7SZ6 - chains k and j of the 11 polymer chains in the assembly; structure by electron microscopy, 6.24 A resolution (low resolution: residue-level contacts below are approximate; hydrogen-bond / salt-bridge calls are withheld).

[Chain k (and j)]
Molecule: Portal protein
From: Pseudomonas virus PaP3
Notes: chain j of this document is another copy of the same molecule, construct and numbering; everything in this record applies to it too
UniProtKB: Q8H9R8 (Q8H9R8_9CAUD); numbering as in UniProt (aligned over 1-705)
Sequence (705 residues; numbered 1 to 705; the number before each row is that of its first residue):
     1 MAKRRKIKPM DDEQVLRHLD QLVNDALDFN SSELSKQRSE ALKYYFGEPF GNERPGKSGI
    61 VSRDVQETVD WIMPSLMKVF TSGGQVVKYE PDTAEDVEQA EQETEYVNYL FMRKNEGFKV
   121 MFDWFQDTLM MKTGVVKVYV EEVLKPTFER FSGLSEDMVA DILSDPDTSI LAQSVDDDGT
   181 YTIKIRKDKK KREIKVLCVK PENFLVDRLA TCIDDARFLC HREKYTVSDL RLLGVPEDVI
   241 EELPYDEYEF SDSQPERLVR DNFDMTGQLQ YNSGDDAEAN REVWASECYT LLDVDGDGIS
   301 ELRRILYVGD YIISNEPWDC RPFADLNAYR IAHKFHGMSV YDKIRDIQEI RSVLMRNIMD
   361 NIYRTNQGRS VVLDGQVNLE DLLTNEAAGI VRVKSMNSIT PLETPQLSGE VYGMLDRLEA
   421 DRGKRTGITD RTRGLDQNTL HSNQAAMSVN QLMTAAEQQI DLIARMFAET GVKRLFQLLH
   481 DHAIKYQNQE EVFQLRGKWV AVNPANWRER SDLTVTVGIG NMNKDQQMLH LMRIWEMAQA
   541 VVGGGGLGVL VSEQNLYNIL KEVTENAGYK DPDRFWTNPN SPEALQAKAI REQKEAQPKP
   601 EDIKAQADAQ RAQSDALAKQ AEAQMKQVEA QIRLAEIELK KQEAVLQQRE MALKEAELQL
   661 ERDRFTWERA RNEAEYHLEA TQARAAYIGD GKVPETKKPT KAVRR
Unresolved in the structure: 1-8, 149-184, 242-277, 375-396, 435-444, 596-705 (chain j: 1-8, 149-184, 242-277, 371-399, 435-444, 596-705)

[Interface between chain k and chain j]
Contacting residue pairs (85; chain k residue first):
  Glu90(k) with Tyr109(j); Val492(j)
  Pro91(k) with Val492(j)
  Asp92(k) with Val492(j); Arg496(j)
  Thr93(k) with Val492(j); Leu495(j); Arg496(j)
  Ala94(k) with Arg496(j)
  Glu95(k) with Arg496(j)
  Arg217(k) with Ala279(j)
  Asp297(k) with Arg231(j)
  Gly298(k) with Arg231(j)
  Ile299(k) with Ser228(j); Arg231(j); Leu232(j)
  Arg330(k) with Lys119(j); Phe122(j); Gln126(j)
  Ile331(k) with Lys119(j); Gln126(j)
  Ala332(k) with Gln126(j)
  His333(k) with Asp123(j); Asp127(j); Cys198(j)
  Asp342(k) with Arg63(j)
  Lys343(k) with Gln66(j); Asp70(j)
  Arg345(k) with Gly47(j); Arg63(j)
  Asp346(k) with Arg63(j)
  Arg364(k) with Asn366(j)
  Pro405(k) with Glu403(j); Gln406(j)
  Gln406(k) with Gln406(j)
  Leu407(k) with Gln406(j)
  Glu410(k) with Gly409(j)
  Met414(k) with Tyr412(j)
  Lys424(k) with Glu419(j)
  Arg425(k) with Arg63(j); Asp70(j)
  Ile428(k) with Trp71(j); Thr432(j)
  Glu457(k) with Trp71(j); Pro74(j); Ser75(j); Lys78(j)
  Gln459(k) with Asp70(j)
  Leu462(k) with Pro74(j); Met77(j)
  Arg465(k) with Phe118(j)
  Glu509(k) with Arg113(j)
  Val517(k) with Met77(j); Lys78(j)
  Gly518(k) with Thr81(j)
  Ile519(k) with Ser82(j); Gly83(j)
  Asn521(k) with Ala567(j)
  Arg533(k) with Leu560(j); Val563(j); Thr564(j); Ala567(j); Tyr569(j)
  Ile534(k) with Arg574(j)
  Glu536(k) with Trp535(j)
  Met537(k) with Trp535(j); Leu560(j); Trp576(j)
  Ala540(k) with Trp535(j)
  Val541(k) with Trp576(j)
  Gly545(k) with Arg591(j)
  Val549(k) with Asn578(j); Ala587(j); Arg591(j)
  Leu550(k) with Glu553(j); Trp576(j); Asn578(j)
  Val551(k) with Phe575(j); Trp576(j)
  Asn555(k) with Asp573(j); Arg574(j); Phe575(j)
  Ile559(k) with Arg574(j)
  Glu562(k) with Asp573(j); Arg574(j)
Also at the interface, not in a pair above, chain k (59 interface residues in all): Asp293, Tyr329, Asn357, Asn361, Asp430, Val449, Glu469, His530, Gly544, Asn558
Also at the interface, not in a pair above, chain j (59 interface residues in all): Glu67, Glu116, Lys200, Ser408, Arg431, Glu490, Lys524, Gln539, Leu547, Gly568

[In short]
Chain k and chain j each contribute 59 residues to their interface.
Both chains are Portal protein (Pseudomonas virus PaP3). Entry 7SZ6 (Kinetically trapped Pseudomonas-phage
PaP3 portal protein - delta barrel mutant class-3) was determined by electron microscopy, deposited together
with 7SXK, 7SYA and 7SZ4.
